Entry 8F2A (electron microscopy, 2.20 A resolution); this record covers chains B and N of the 7 polymer chains in the assembly.

== Chain B ==
Name: Guanine nucleotide-binding protein G(I)/G(S)/G(T) subunit beta-1
Source organism: Homo sapiens
UniProtKB: P62873 (GBB1_HUMAN); numbering as in UniProt (aligned over 2-340)
Chain sequence (350 residues; each row starts with the number of its first residue; numbers below 1 keep their minus sign (Met-9 is residue -9)):
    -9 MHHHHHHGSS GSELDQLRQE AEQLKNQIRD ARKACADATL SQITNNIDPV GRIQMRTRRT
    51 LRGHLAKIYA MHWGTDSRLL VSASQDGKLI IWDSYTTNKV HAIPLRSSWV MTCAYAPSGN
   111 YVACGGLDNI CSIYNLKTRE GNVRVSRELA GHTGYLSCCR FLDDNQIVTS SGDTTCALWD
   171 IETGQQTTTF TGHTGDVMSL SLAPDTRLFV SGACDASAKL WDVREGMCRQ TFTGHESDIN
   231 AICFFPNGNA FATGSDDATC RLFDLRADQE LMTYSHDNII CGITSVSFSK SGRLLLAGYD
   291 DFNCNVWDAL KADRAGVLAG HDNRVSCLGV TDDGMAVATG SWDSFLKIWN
Unresolved in the structure: -9 to 1
Construct notes: expression tag (-9 to 1)
Swiss-Prot annotation at these positions:
  - modified residue: Ser2 (N-acetylserine), His266 (Phosphohistidine)
  - natural variant: Leu30 (L30F: In MRD42; uncertain significance), Arg52 (R52G: In MRD42), Gly64 (G64V: In MRD42), Asp76 (D76E: In MRD42; D76G: In MRD42), Gly77 (G77S: In MRD42), Lys78 (K78R: In MRD42), Ile80 (I80N: In MRD42; I80T: In MRD42), His91 (H91R: In MRD42; uncertain significance), Ala92 (A92T: In MRD42), Pro94 (P94S: In MRD42), Leu95 (L95P: In MRD42), Arg96 (R96L: In MRD42), 5 further natural variant entries in UniProt

== Chain N ==
Name: nanobody 35
Source organism: Lama glama
Notes: antibody fragment or engineered binder
Chain sequence (138 residues; numbered 1 to 138; the number before each row is that of its first residue):
     1 QVQLQESGGG LVQPGGSLRL SCAASGFTFS NYKMNWVRQA PGKGLEWVSD ISQSGASISY
    61 TGSVKGRFTI SRDNAKNTLY LQMNSLKPED TAVYYCARCP APFTRDCFDV TSTTYAYRGQ
   121 GTQVTVSSHH HHHHEPEA
Unresolved in the structure: 129-138
Disulfides: Cys22-Cys96, Cys99-Cys107

== How chain B and chain N interact ==
Pairs across the interface (19; chain B residue first):
  Arg8(B) with Gln120(N)
  Lys15(B) with Gln3(N)
  Cys204(B) with Tyr117(N), hydrogen bond (backbone-side chain)
  Asp205(B) with Tyr117(N)
  Ala206(B) with Tyr117(N), hydrogen bond (backbone-side chain)
  Thr223(B) with Gln1(N)
  Glu226(B) with Val2(N); Gly26(N); Phe27(N); Thr28(N); Tyr32(N), hydrogen bond; Arg98(N), hydrogen bond (backbone-side chain); Tyr117(N)
  Ser227(B) with Pro100(N), hydrogen bond (side chain-backbone); Ala101(N); Tyr117(N)
  Asp228(B) with Tyr117(N), hydrogen bond
  Asp246(B) with Pro102(N)
  Ile270(B) with Phe103(N), hydrophobic
Also at the interface, not in a pair above, chain B (15 interface residues in all): Thr184, Gly224, His225, Asp247
Also at the interface, not in a pair above, chain N (16 interface residues in all): Thr114, Ala116

== Summary ==
15 residues of chain B face 16 of chain N across their interface, with 6 hydrogen bonds. Polar pairs include
Cys204(B)-Tyr117(N), Ala206(B)-Tyr117(N) and Glu226(B)-Tyr32(N).
Chain B is Guanine nucleotide-binding protein G(I)/G(S)/G(T) subunit beta-1 (Homo sapiens) and chain N is
nanobody 35 (Lama glama); the structure, Human Amylin3 Receptor in complex with Gs and Pramlintide analogue
peptide San385 (Cluster 5 conformation), was determined by electron microscopy (same publication as 8F0J, 8F0K
and 8F2B).
